8JH3 - chains B and P of the 23 polymer chains in the assembly; structure by electron microscopy, 3.70 A resolution.

Chain B:
Name: DNA-directed RNA polymerase subunit beta
Source organism: Komagataella phaffii
Notes: EC 2.7.7.6
UniProt: C4QZQ7 (C4QZQ7_KOMPG); residue numbers follow UniProt; this construct covers 1-1227
Amino-acid sequence (1227 residues; each row starts with the number of its first residue):
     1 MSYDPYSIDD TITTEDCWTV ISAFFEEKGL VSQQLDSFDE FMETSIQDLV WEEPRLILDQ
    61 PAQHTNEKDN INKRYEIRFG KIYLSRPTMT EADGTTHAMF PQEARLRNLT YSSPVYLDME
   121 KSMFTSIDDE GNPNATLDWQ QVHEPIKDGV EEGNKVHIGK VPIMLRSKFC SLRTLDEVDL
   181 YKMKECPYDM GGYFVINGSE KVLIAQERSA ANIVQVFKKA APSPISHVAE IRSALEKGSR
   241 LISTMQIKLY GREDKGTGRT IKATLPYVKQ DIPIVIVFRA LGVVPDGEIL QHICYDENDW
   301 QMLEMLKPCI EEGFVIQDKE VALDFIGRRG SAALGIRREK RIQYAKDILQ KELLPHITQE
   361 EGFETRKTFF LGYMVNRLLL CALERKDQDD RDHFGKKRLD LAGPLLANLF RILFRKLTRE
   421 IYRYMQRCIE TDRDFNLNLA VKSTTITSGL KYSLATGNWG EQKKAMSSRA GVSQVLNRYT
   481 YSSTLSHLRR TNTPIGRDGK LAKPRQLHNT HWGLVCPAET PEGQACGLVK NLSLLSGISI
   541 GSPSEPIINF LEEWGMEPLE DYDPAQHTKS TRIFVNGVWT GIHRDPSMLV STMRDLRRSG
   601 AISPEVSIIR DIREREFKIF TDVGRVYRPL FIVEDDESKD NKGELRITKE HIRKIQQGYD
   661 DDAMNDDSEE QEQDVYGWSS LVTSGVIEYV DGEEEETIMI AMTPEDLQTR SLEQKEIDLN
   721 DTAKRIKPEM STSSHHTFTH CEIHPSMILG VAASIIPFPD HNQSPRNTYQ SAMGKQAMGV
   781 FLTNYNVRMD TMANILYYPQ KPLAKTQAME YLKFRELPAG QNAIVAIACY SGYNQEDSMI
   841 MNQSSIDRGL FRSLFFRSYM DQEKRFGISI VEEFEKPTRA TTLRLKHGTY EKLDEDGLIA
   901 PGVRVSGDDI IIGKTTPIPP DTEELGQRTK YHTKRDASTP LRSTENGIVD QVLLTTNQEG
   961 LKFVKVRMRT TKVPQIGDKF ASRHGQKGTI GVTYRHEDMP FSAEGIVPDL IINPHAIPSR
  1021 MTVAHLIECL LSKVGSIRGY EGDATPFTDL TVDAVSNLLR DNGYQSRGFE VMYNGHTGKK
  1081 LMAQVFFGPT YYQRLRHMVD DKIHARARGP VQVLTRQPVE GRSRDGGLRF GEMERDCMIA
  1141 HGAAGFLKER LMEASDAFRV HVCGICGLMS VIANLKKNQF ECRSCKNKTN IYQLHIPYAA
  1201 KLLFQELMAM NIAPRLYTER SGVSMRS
Not modelled in the structure: 1-8, 64-69, 129-152, 663-674, 712-718, 921-930, 1223-1227
Bound ions: Zn2+: Cys1163, Cys1166, Cys1182, Cys1185

Chain P:
Molecule: 13-nt RNA strand
Sequence (13 nucleotides; row label = number of the first residue in the row; numbers below 1 keep their minus sign (G-2 is residue -2)):
    -2 GGUGUCUUGG GUG
Bound ions: Mg2+: G10 (shared with 3 residues of chain A)

How chain B and chain P interact:
Contacting residue pairs - 26 pairs, chain B then chain P:
  Ala470(B) - U5(P)  sugar contact
  Gly471(B) - U5(P)  hydrogen bond to the sugar
  Gly471(B) - G6(P)  sugar contact
  Gln474(B) - G6(P)  hydrogen bond to the sugar
  Gln474(B) - G7(P)  sugar contact
  Pro521(B) - G8(P)  phosphate contact
  Glu522(B) - U9(P)  phosphate contact
  Val529(B) - G7(P)  phosphate contact
  Ala772(B) - U9(P)  phosphate contact
  Lys775(B) - G8(P)  salt bridge to the phosphate
  Gln776(B) - G8(P)  hydrogen bond to the phosphate
  Gln776(B) - U9(P)  sugar contact
  Arg879(B) - G-2(P)  hydrogen bond to the base
  Arg884(B) - G-1(P)  hydrogen bond to the base
  Leu885(B) - G-1(P)  base contact
  His887(B) - G-2(P)  base contact
  His887(B) - G-1(P)  salt bridge to the phosphate
  Lys979(B) - U9(P)  hydrogen bond to the phosphate
  Lys979(B) - G10(P)  salt bridge to the phosphate
  Lys987(B) - G10(P)  salt bridge to the phosphate
  His1097(B) - G8(P)  sugar contact
  His1097(B) - U9(P)  sugar contact
  Pro1110(B) - U0(P)  phosphate contact
  Gln1112(B) - U2(P)  phosphate contact
  Arg1124(B) - G1(P)  salt bridge to the phosphate
  Arg1124(B) - U2(P)  salt bridge to the phosphate
Also at the interface, not in a pair above, chain B (20 interface residues in all): Asn477

Overview:
20 residues of chain B and 11 residues of chain P are in contact, with 6 hydrogen bonds and 6 salt bridges.
Polar pairs include Arg879(B)-G-2(P), Arg884(B)-G-1(P) and Gly471(B)-U5(P). The Zn2+ site is built by
Cys1163(B), Cys1166(B), Cys1182(B) and Cys1185(B).
Here chain B is DNA-directed RNA polymerase subunit beta (Komagataella phaffii) and chain P is a 13-nt RNA
strand. Entry 8JH3 (RNA polymerase II elongation complex containing 40 bp upstream DNA loop, stalled at
SHL(-1) of the ...) was determined by electron microscopy together with 8JH2 and 8JH4 from the same study.
